Entry 6RE4 (electron microscopy, 3.00 A resolution); this record covers chains P and U of the 20 polymer chains in the assembly.

# Chain P
Molecule: Mitochondrial ATP synthase subunit OSCP
Source organism: Polytomella sp. Pringsheim 198.80
Reference sequence: D8V7I1 (D8V7I1_9CHLO); numbering as in UniProt (aligned over 1-229)
Chain sequence (229 residues; numbered 1 to 229; the number before each row is that of its first residue):
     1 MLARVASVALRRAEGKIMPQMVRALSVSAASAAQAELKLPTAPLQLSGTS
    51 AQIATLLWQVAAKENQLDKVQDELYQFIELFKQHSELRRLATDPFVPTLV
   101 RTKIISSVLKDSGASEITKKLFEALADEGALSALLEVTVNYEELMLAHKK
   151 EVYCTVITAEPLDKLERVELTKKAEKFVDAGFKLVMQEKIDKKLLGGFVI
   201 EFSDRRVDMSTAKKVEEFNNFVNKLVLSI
Disordered / not traced: 1-36, 151-229

# Chain U
Molecule: ATP synthase subunit alpha
Source organism: Polytomella sp. Pringsheim 198.80
Reference sequence: A0ZW40 (A0ZW40_9CHLO); residues 1-562 here = UniProt positions 1-562
Chain sequence (562 residues; row label = number of the first residue in the row):
     1 MRSPAAFVARSGLFKASLGQSNWAQKAEQMMASVTRTFAADAKALDELRK
    51 PKFSSKYLIQHVSQKLIPAVKEWEKSYQPPVIHLGRVLSVGDGIARVYGL
   101 KSVQAGELVCFDSGVKGMALNLQADHVGVVVFGNDSVIHQGDLVYRTGQI
   151 VNVPIGPGTLGRVTDGLGQPIDGKGPLTNVRSSLVEVKAPGIIARQSVRE
   201 PLFTGVKAVDALVPIGRGQRELIIGDRQTGKTAVAIDAIIHQKNCNEQVP
   251 KAQRVYCVYVAVGQKRSTVAQLVKLFTQTGAMRYTIMVSATASDAAPLQF
   301 LAPYSGCAMAEYFRDTGKHGLIIYDDLSKQSVAYRQMSLLLRRPPGREAF
   351 PGDVFYLHSRLLERAAKLSKELGGGSLTAFPVIETQAGDVSAYIATNVIS
   401 ITDGQIFLETELFYKGIRPALNVGLSVSRVGSAAQFPGMKQVAGTLKLEL
   451 AQYREVAAFAQFGSDLDAATQYVLERGARLTEMLKQKQFAPIPIERQTVA
   501 VYAATKGFLDKVRVQDIVAAEEAVISQVNPAVFKILKANGKITPALDAHL
   551 KAELRKVKLPGA
Disordered / not traced: 1-39
Construct notes: conflict Arg-266 (Lys in A0ZW40)
Metal / ion sites: Mg2+: Thr-232 (together with ATP)
Residues lining bound ligands: ATP (adenosine-5'-triphosphate): Asp-226, Arg-227, Gln-228, Thr-229, Gly-230, Lys-231, Thr-232, Ala-233, Phe-413, Arg-418, Pro-419, Gln-486, Lys-487, Gln-488

# Interface between chain P and chain U
Residue-residue contacts (67):
  Lys-69(P) with Tyr-57(U), hydrogen bond
  Asp-72(P) with Phe-53(U); Ser-54(U); Ser-55(U)
  Glu-73(P) with Tyr-57(U), hydrogen bond
  Tyr-75(P) with Lys-52(U), hydrogen bond; Phe-53(U), hydrophobic
  Gln-76(P) with Phe-53(U); Ser-55(U); Lys-56(U); Tyr-57(U), hydrogen bond (side chain-backbone); Leu-58(U), hydrogen bond (side chain-backbone); Ile-59(U)
  Ile-78(P) with Leu-48(U)
  Glu-79(P) with Pro-51(U); Phe-53(U); Ile-59(U)
  Leu-80(P) with Ile-59(U), hydrophobic; Val-62(U), hydrophobic
  His-84(P) with Ser-63(U); Leu-66(U)
  Leu-87(P) with Leu-66(U), hydrophobic
  Arg-89(P) with Tyr-77(U); Gln-78(U), hydrogen bond (side chain-backbone); Pro-80(U)
  Leu-90(P) with Tyr-77(U)
  Asp-93(P) with Tyr-98(U)
  Pro-94(P) with Leu-88(U), hydrophobic; Tyr-98(U)
  Phe-95(P) with Gln-78(U); Arg-86(U); Val-87(U); Leu-88(U), hydrophobic; Tyr-98(U), hydrophobic; Gln-140(U)
  Val-96(P) with Tyr-77(U), hydrophobic
  Pro-97(P) with Ser-76(U)
  Val-100(P) with Trp-73(U), hydrophobic; Ser-76(U); Tyr-77(U), hydrophobic
  Lys-103(P) with Trp-73(U)
  Ile-104(P) with Ala-69(U); Val-70(U), hydrophobic; Trp-73(U); Tyr-77(U)
  Ser-107(P) with Lys-65(U); Ala-69(U); Glu-72(U)
  Val-108(P) with His-61(U); Val-62(U), hydrophobic; Lys-65(U)
  Lys-110(P) with Lys-65(U)
  Asp-111(P) with His-61(U); Lys-65(U)
  Ser-112(P) with Tyr-57(U); Leu-58(U); His-61(U)
  Gly-113(P) with Tyr-57(U)
  Leu-135(P) with Leu-45(U); Leu-48(U), hydrophobic
  Thr-138(P) with Leu-48(U)
  Val-139(P) with Ala-44(U); Leu-45(U), hydrophobic; Leu-48(U), hydrophobic
  Asn-140(P) with Ala-40(U)
  Glu-142(P) with Leu-48(U); Lys-52(U), salt bridge
Interface residues without a listed pair, chain P (37 interface residues in all): Phe-77, Lys-82, Glu-86, Ala-114, Glu-136, Glu-143
Interface residues without a listed pair, chain U (34 interface residues in all): Arg-49, Pro-79, Gly-141

# In short
37 residues of chain P face 34 of chain U across their interface; the contacts include 6 hydrogen bonds and 1
salt bridge. Among the polar pairs are Glu-142(P)/Lys-52(U), Lys-69(P)/Tyr-57(U) and Glu-73(P)/Tyr-57(U).
Ligands of chain U: ATP.
Chain P is Mitochondrial ATP synthase subunit OSCP and chain U is ATP synthase subunit alpha, both from
Polytomella sp. Pringsheim 198.80; the structure, Cryo-EM structure of Polytomella F-ATP synthase, Rotary
substate 2B, focussed refinement of F1 head and rotor, was determined by electron microscopy, deposited
together with 6RD4, 6RD5, 6RD6, 6RD7, 6RD8, 6RD9 and 46 further entries.
